9J1P - chains A and N of the 6 polymer chains in the assembly; structure by electron microscopy, 2.99 A resolution.

Chain A:
Name: Guanine nucleotide-binding protein G(i) subunit alpha-1, Guanine nucleotide-binding protein G(s) subunit alpha isoforms short, Guanine nucleotide-binding protein G(s) subunit alpha isoforms XLas
Organism: Homo sapiens
UniProt: chimeric construct of P63096, P63092, Q5JWF2: residues 8-26 from P63096 (GNAI1_HUMAN) positions 1-19 (UniProt number = residue number - 7); residues 27-83 from P63092 positions 27-67 (offset varies); residues 84-204 from P63096 (GNAI1_HUMAN) positions 61-181 (UniProt number = residue number - 23); residues 205-253 from P63092 positions 205-253 (same numbers); residues 264-394 from Q5JWF2 positions 907-1037 (UniProt number = residue number + 643)
Sequence (361 residues; numbered 8 to 394; 26 numbers in that range are skipped by the numbering (no residue carries them; nothing is unmodelled there); the number before each row is that of its first residue):
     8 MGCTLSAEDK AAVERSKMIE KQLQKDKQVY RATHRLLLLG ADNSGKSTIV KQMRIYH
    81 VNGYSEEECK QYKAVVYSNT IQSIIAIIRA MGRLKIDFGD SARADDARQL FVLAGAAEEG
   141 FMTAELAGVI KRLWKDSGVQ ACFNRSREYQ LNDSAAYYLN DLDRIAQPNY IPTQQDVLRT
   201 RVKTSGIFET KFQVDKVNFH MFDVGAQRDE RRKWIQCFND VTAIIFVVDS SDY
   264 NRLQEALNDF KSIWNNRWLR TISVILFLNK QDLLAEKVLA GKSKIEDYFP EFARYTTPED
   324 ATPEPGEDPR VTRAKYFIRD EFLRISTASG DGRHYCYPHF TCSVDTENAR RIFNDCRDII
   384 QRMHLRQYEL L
Unresolved in the structure: 8-12, 81-201
Sequence notes: conflict Asp49 (Gly in P63092), Asn50 (Glu in P63092), Tyr63 (Leu in P63092), Ala226 (Gly in P63092), Asp249 (Ala in P63092), Asp252 (Ser in P63092), Asp272 (Leu915 in Q5JWF2), Ser366 (Ala1009 in Q5JWF2), Ala372 (Ile1015 in Q5JWF2), Ile375 (Val1018 in Q5JWF2)
Curated features (UniProtKB/Swiss-Prot):
  - lipidation: Gly9 (N-myristoyl glycine), Cys10 (S-palmitoyl cysteine)
  - region: Asp196 to Thr204 (G2 motif), Ile288 to Asp295 (G4 motif), Thr364, Cys365, Val367 to Thr369 (G5 motif)
  - binding site (GTP): Ser174, Leu198 to Thr204, Asn292 to Asp295
  - binding site (Mg(2+)): Thr204
  - modified residue: Arg201 (ADP-ribosylarginine), Ser352 (Phosphoserine)

Chain N:
Name: Nanobody-35
Organism: Lama glama
Notes: antibody fragment or engineered binder
Sequence (140 residues; each row starts with the number of its first residue; numbers below 1 keep their minus sign (Met-1 is residue -1)):
    -1 MAQVQLQESG GGLVQPGGSL RLSCAASGFT FSNYKMNWVR QAPGKGLEWV SDISQSGASI
    59 SYTGSVKGRF TISRDNAKNT LYLQMNSLKP EDTAVYYCAR CPAPFTRDCF DVTSTTYAYR
   119 GQGTQVTVSS HHHHHHEPEA
Unresolved in the structure: -1 to 0, 125-138
Disulfide bonds: Cys22-Cys96, Cys99-Cys107

How chain A and chain N interact:
Contacting residue pairs - 23 pairs, chain A then chain N:
  Arg228(A) - Thr114(N)  hydrogen bond
  Asp229(A) - Ser112(N)
  Asp229(A) - Thr113(N)  hydrogen bond (side chain-backbone)
  Glu230(A) - Asp109(N)
  Glu230(A) - Ser112(N)
  Glu230(A) - Thr114(N)
  Glu230(A) - Tyr115(N)
  Arg231(A) - Phe108(N)
  Arg231(A) - Asp109(N)  hydrogen bond (backbone-side chain)
  Arg232(A) - Pro100(N)
  Arg232(A) - Phe108(N)
  Arg232(A) - Asp109(N)  salt bridge
  Ile235(A) - Phe108(N)  hydrophobic
  Gln267(A) - Thr61(N)
  Asn271(A) - Trp47(N)
  Ser275(A) - Phe108(N)
  Ile276(A) - Phe108(N)  hydrophobic
  Asn278(A) - Asp106(N)
  Asn279(A) - Asp106(N)
  Asn279(A) - Phe108(N)
  Arg280(A) - Asp106(N)
  Tyr311(A) - Gly62(N)
  Pro313(A) - Gly62(N)
Also at the interface, not in a pair above, chain N (17 interface residues in all): Ser63, Thr104, Arg105, Cys107, Thr111, Ala116

Overview:
The interface between chain A and chain N involves 15 residues on one side and 17 on the other; the contacts
include 3 hydrogen bonds and 1 salt bridge. Among the polar pairs are Arg232(A)-Asp109(N), Arg228(A)-Thr114(N)
and Asp229(A)-Thr113(N).
Here chain A is Guanine nucleotide-binding protein G(i) subunit alpha-1, Guanine nucleotide-binding protein
G(s) subunit alpha isoforms short, Guanine nucleotide-binding protein G(s) subunit alpha isoforms XLas (Homo
sapiens) and chain N is Nanobody-35 (Lama glama). Entry 9J1P (Cryo-EM structure of the g1:Ox-bound human
GLP-1R-Gs complex) was determined by electron microscopy.
